PDB entry 6ZLQ | electron microscopy, 3.30 A resolution | chains I and J of the 24 polymer chains in the assembly

Chain I (and J):
Name: Ferritin
Source organism: Mus musculus
Notes: chain J of this document is another copy of the same molecule, construct and numbering; everything in this record applies to it too
UniProtKB: Q9CPX4 (Q9CPX4_MOUSE); residues 1-183 here = UniProt positions 1-183
Sequence (216 residues; each row starts with the number of its first residue; numbers below 1 keep their minus sign (Met-19 is residue -19)):
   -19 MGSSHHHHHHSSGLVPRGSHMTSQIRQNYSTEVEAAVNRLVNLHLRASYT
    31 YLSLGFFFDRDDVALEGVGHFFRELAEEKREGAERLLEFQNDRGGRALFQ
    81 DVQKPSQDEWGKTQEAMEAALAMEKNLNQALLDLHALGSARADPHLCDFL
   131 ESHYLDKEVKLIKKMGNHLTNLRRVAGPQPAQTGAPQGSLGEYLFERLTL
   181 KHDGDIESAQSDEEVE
Disordered / not traced: -19 to 1, 157-168, 189-196 (chain J: -19 to 2, 157-168, 189-196)
Sequence notes: initiating methionine (-19); expression tag (-18 to 0, 184-196)
Metal / ion sites: Fe ion near Cys127 (its only coordinating residue here)

Chain I / chain J interface:
Pairs across the interface (57; chain I residue first):
  Ser3(I) - Asp41(J)
  Gln4(I) - Asp41(J)
  Ile5(I) - Asp41(J)
  Asn22(I) - Tyr29(J)  hydrogen bond
  Leu25(I) - Tyr29(J)
  Tyr29(I) - Asn22(J)  hydrogen bond
  Tyr29(I) - Leu25(J)
  Tyr29(I) - Phe79(J)
  Tyr29(I) - Gln80(J)  hydrogen bond (side chain-backbone)
  Tyr29(I) - Val82(J)  hydrophobic
  Leu32(I) - Glu64(J)
  Ser33(I) - Phe79(J)
  Phe36(I) - Glu64(J)
  Phe36(I) - Leu67(J)  hydrophobic
  Phe36(I) - Glu68(J)
  Phe36(I) - Asn71(J)  hydrogen bond (backbone-side chain)
  Asp39(I) - Asn71(J)
  Arg40(I) - Asn71(J)
  Arg40(I) - Arg76(J)
  Asp41(I) - Gln4(J)  hydrogen bond
  Asp41(I) - Ile5(J)
  Asp42(I) - Ser3(J)
  Asp42(I) - Arg76(J)  salt bridge
  Arg53(I) - Glu64(J)  salt bridge
  Arg53(I) - Glu68(J)  salt bridge
  Glu57(I) - Arg60(J)
  Arg60(I) - Glu57(J)  salt bridge
  Arg60(I) - Arg60(J)
  Glu64(I) - Phe36(J)
  Glu64(I) - Arg53(J)
  Leu67(I) - Leu32(J)  hydrophobic
  Leu67(I) - Phe36(J)  hydrophobic
  Glu68(I) - Phe36(J)
  Asn71(I) - Phe36(J)  hydrogen bond (side chain-backbone)
  Asn71(I) - Arg40(J)
  Arg76(I) - Arg40(J)
  Arg76(I) - Asp42(J)  salt bridge
  Arg76(I) - Glu89(J)  salt bridge
  Leu78(I) - Asp88(J)
  Phe79(I) - Tyr29(J)
  Phe79(I) - Leu32(J)  hydrophobic
  Phe79(I) - Ser33(J)
  Phe79(I) - Lys84(J)
  Gln80(I) - Tyr29(J)  hydrogen bond (backbone-side chain)
  Asp81(I) - Asp81(J)
  Asp81(I) - Val82(J)
  Asp81(I) - Lys84(J)
  Val82(I) - Tyr29(J)  hydrophobic
  Val82(I) - Asp81(J)
  Val82(I) - Val82(J)  hydrogen bond (backbone-backbone)
  Gln83(I) - Asp81(J)
  Lys84(I) - Phe79(J)
  Lys84(I) - Gln80(J)
  Lys84(I) - Asp81(J)
  Pro85(I) - Phe79(J)
  Asp88(I) - Leu78(J)
  Glu89(I) - Arg76(J)  salt bridge
Interface residues without a listed pair, chain I (33 interface residues in all): Gly74, Gly75
Interface residues without a listed pair, chain J (32 interface residues in all): Asp39, Gly75, Gln83, Pro85

Overview:
The interface between chain I and chain J involves 33 residues on one side and 32 on the other; the contacts
include 8 hydrogen bonds and 7 salt bridges. Polar pairs include Asp42(I)-Arg76(J), Arg53(I)-Glu64(J) and
Arg53(I)-Glu68(J).
Both chains are Ferritin (Mus musculus). Entry 6ZLQ (Folding of an iron binding peptide in response to
sedimentation is resolved using ferritin as a ...) was determined by electron microscopy (same publication as
6ZLG, 6ZH5 and 6Z3D).
